Entry 6OJW (X-ray diffraction, 2.60 A resolution); this record covers chains B and A.

[Chain B (and A)]
Name: Lignostilbene-alpha, beta-dioxygenase isozyme I
From: Sphingomonas paucimobilis
Notes: EC 1.13.11.43; chain A of this document is another copy of the same molecule, construct and numbering; everything in this record applies to it too
UniProt: Q53353 (LSDX1_SPHPI); residue numbers follow UniProt; this construct covers 2-481
Sequence (480 residues; row label = number of the first residue in the row):
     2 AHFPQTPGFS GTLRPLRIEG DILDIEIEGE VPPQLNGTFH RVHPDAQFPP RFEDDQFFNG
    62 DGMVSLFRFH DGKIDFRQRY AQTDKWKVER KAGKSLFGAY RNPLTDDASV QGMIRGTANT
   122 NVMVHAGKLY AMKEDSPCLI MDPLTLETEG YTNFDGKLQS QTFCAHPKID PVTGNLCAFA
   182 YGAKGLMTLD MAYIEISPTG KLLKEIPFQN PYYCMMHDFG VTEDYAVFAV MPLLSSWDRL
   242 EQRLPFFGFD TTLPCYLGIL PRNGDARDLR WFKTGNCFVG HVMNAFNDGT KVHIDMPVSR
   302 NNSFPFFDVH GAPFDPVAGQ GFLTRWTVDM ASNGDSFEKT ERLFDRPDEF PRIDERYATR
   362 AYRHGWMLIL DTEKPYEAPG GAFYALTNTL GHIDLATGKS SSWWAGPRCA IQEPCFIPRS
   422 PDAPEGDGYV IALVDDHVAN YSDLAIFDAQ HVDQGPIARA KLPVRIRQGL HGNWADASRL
Disordered / not traced: 306-315, 381-386 (chain A: fully traced)
Ion coordination: Fe ion: H167, H218, H282, H472
Reported in the primary citation:
  - Fe ion coordination: H167, H218, H282, H472
  - binding site for Fe ion: T121
  - mutagenesis - F59H, Y101F: decreased catalytic activity
  - mutagenesis - K134M: abolished catalytic activity on lignostilbene
  - catalytic residues: K134

[Chain B / chain A interface]
Residue-residue contacts - 68 pairs, chain B then chain A:
  A2(B) - D25(A)  hydrogen bond (backbone-side chain)
  A2(B) - I26(A)
  A2(B) - E27(A)
  A2(B) - I28(A)  hydrogen bond (backbone-backbone)
  H3(B) - I28(A)
  H3(B) - G30(A)  hydrogen bond (side chain-backbone)
  H3(B) - E31(A)  salt bridge
  F4(B) - E27(A)
  R15(B) - E27(A)  salt bridge
  R15(B) - Y442(A)
  R15(B) - K462(A)  hydrogen bond (side chain-backbone)
  R15(B) - L463(A)  hydrogen bond (side chain-backbone)
  R15(B) - P464(A)
  P16(B) - E27(A)
  P16(B) - P464(A)
  L17(B) - P464(A)
  R18(B) - D22(A)
  R18(B) - L24(A)  hydrogen bond (side chain-backbone)
  R18(B) - D25(A)  hydrogen bond (side chain-backbone)
  R18(B) - E27(A)
  I19(B) - I19(A)  hydrophobic
  I19(B) - D22(A)
  I19(B) - I23(A)  hydrophobic
  E20(B) - G21(A)
  E20(B) - D22(A)  hydrogen bond (backbone-backbone)
  G21(B) - E20(A)
  G21(B) - G21(A)
  D22(B) - R18(A)
  D22(B) - I19(A)
  D22(B) - E20(A)  hydrogen bond (backbone-backbone)
  I23(B) - R18(A)
  I23(B) - I19(A)  hydrophobic
  L24(B) - R18(A)  hydrogen bond (backbone-side chain)
  L24(B) - F49(A)  hydrophobic
  L24(B) - R91(A)
  D25(B) - A2(A)  hydrogen bond (side chain-backbone)
  D25(B) - R18(A)  hydrogen bond (backbone-side chain)
  I26(B) - A2(A)
  I26(B) - R18(A)
  E27(B) - A2(A)
  E27(B) - R15(A)  salt bridge
  E27(B) - P16(A)
  E27(B) - R18(A)
  I28(B) - A2(A)  hydrogen bond (backbone-backbone)
  I28(B) - H3(A)  hydrogen bond (backbone-side chain)
  G30(B) - H3(A)  hydrogen bond (backbone-side chain)
  E31(B) - H3(A)
  Q48(B) - L24(A)
  F49(B) - L24(A)  hydrophobic
  R91(B) - L24(A)
  V439(B) - V439(A)
  V439(B) - A440(A)
  A440(B) - V439(A)
  A440(B) - A440(A)
  A440(B) - N441(A)  hydrogen bond (backbone-side chain)
  N441(B) - A440(A)  hydrogen bond (side chain-backbone)
  N441(B) - Y442(A)  hydrogen bond
  Y442(B) - R15(A)
  Y442(B) - N441(A)  hydrogen bond
  Y442(B) - R466(A)  hydrogen bond
  K462(B) - R15(A)  hydrogen bond (backbone-side chain)
  L463(B) - R15(A)  hydrogen bond (backbone-side chain)
  P464(B) - R15(A)
  P464(B) - P16(A)
  P464(B) - L17(A)
  P464(B) - V465(A)
  V465(B) - P464(A)
  R466(B) - Y442(A)  hydrogen bond
Also at the interface, not in a pair above, chain B (33 interface residues in all): K74, G94
Also at the interface, not in a pair above, chain A (33 interface residues in all): F4, Q48, K74, G94

[Summary]
The chain B/chain A interface involves 33 residues from each chain; the contacts include 23 hydrogen bonds and
3 salt bridges. Polar pairs include H3(B)-E31(A), R15(B)-E27(A) and A2(B)-D25(A). H167(B), H218(B), H282(B)
and H472(B) form the Fe ion site. The paper reports the catalytic residue K134(B); F59H and Y101F of chain B
reduce catalytic activity.
Chain B and chain A are both Lignostilbene-alpha, beta-dioxygenase isozyme I (Sphingomonas paucimobilis); the
structure, Crystal structure of Sphingomonas paucimobilis TMY1009 holo-LsdA, was determined by X-ray
diffraction (same publication as 6OJR and 6OJT).
